Entry 6N60 (X-ray diffraction, 3.68 A resolution); this record covers chains C and D of the 9 polymer chains in the assembly.

[Chain C]
Molecule: DNA-directed RNA polymerase subunit beta
Source organism: Escherichia coli
Notes: EC 2.7.7.6
UniProtKB: P0A8V2 (RPOB_ECOLI); numbering as in UniProt (aligned over 1-1342)
Sequence (1342 residues; each row starts with the number of its first residue):
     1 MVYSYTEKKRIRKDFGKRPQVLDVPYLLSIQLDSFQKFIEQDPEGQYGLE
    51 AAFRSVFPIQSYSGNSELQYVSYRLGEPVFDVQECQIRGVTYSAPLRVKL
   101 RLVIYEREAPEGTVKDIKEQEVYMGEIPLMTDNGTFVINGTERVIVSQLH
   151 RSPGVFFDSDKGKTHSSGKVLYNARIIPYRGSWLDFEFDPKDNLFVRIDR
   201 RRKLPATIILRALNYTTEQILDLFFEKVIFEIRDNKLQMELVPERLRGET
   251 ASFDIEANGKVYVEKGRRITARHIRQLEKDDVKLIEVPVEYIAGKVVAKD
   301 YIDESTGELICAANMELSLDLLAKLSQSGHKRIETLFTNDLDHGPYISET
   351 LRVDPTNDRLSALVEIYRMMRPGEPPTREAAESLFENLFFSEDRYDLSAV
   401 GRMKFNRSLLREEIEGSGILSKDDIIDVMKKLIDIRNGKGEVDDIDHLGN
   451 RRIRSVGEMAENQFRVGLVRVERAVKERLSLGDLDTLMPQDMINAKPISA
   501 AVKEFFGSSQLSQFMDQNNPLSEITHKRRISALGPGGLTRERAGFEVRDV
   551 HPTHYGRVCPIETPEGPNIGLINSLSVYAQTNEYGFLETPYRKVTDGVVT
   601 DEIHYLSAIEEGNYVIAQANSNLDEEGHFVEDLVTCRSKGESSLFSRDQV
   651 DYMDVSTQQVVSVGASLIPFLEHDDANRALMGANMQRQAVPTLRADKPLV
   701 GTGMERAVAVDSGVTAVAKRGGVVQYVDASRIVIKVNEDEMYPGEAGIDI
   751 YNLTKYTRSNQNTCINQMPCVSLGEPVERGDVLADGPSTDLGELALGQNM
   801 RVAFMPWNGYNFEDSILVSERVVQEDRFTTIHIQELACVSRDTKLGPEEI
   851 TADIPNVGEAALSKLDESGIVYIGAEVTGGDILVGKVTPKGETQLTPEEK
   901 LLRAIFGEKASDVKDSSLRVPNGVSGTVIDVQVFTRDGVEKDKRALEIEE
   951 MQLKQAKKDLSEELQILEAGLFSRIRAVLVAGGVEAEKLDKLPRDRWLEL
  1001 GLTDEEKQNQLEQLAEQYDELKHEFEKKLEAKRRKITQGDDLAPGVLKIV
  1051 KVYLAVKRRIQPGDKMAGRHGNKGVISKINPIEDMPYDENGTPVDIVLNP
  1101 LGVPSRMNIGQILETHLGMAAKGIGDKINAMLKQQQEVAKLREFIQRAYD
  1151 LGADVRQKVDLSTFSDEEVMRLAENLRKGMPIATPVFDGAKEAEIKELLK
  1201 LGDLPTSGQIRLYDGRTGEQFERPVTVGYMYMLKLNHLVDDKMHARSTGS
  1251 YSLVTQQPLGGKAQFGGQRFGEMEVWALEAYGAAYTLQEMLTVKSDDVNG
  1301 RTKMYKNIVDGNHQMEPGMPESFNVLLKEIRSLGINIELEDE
Unresolved in the structure: 1-2, 108-111, 1262
Swiss-Prot annotation at these positions:
  - modified residue (N6-acetyllysine): Lys1022, Lys1200

[Chain D]
Molecule: DNA-directed RNA polymerase subunit beta'
Source organism: Escherichia coli
Notes: EC 2.7.7.6
UniProtKB: P0A8T7 (RPOC_ECOLI); residues 2-1407 here = UniProt positions 2-1407
Sequence (1409 residues; row label = number of the first residue in the row):
     1 VKDLLKFLKAQTKTEEFDAIKIALASPDMIRSWSFGEVKKPETINYRTFK
    51 PERDGLFCARIFGPVKDYECLCGKYKRLKHRGVICEKCGVEVTQTKVRRE
   101 RMGHIELASPTAHIWFLKSLPSRIGLLLDMPLRDIERVLYFESYVVIEGG
   151 MTNLERQQILTEEQYLDALEEFGDEFDAKMGAEAIQALLKSMDLEQECEQ
   201 LREELNETNSETKRKKLTKRIKLLEAFVQSGNKPEWMILTVLPVLPPDLR
   251 PLVPLDGGRFATSDLNDLYRRVINRNNRLKRLLDLAAPDIIVRNEKRMLQ
   301 EAVDALLDNGRRGRAITGSNKRPLKSLADMIKGKQGRFRQNLLGKRVDYS
   351 GRSVITVGPYLRLHQCGLPKKMALELFKPFIYGKLELRGLATTIKAAKKM
   401 VEREEAVVWDILDEVIREHPVLLNRAPTLHRLGIQAFEPVLIEGKAIQLH
   451 PLVCAAYNADFDGDQMAVHVPLTLEAQLEARALMMSTNNILSPANGEPII
   501 VPSQDVVLGLYYMTRDCVNAKGEGMVLTGPKEAERLYRSGLASLHARVKV
   551 RITEYEKDANGELVAKTSLKDTTVGRAILWMIVPKGLPYSIVNQALGKKA
   601 ISKMLNTCYRILGLKPTVIFADQIMYTGFAYAARSGASVGIDDMVIPEKK
   651 HEIISEAEAEVAEIQEQFQSGLVTAGERYNKVIDIWAAANDRVSKAMMDN
   701 LQTETVINRDGQEEKQVSFNSIYMMADSGARGSAAQIRQLAGMRGLMAKP
   751 DGSIIETPITANFREGLNVLQYFISTHGARKGLADTALKTANSGYLTRRL
   801 VDVAQDLVVTEDDCGTHEGIMMTPVIEGGDVKEPLRDRVLGRVTAEDVLK
   851 PGTADILVPRNTLLHEQWCDLLEENSVDAVKVRSVVSCDTDFGVCAHCYG
   901 RDLARGHIINKGEAIGVIAAQSIGEPGTQLTMRTFHIGGAASRAAAESSI
   951 QVKNKGSIKLSNVKSVVNSSGKLVITSRNTELKLIDEFGRTKESYKVPYG
  1001 AVLAKGDGEQVAGGETVANWDPHTMPVITEVSGFVRFTDMIDGQTITRQT
  1051 DELTGLSSLVVLDSAERTAGGKDLRPALKIVDAQGNDVLIPGTDMPAQYF
  1101 LPGKAIVQLEDGVQISSGDTLARIPQESGGTKDITGGLPRVADLFEARRP
  1151 KEPAILAEISGIVSFGKETKGKRRLVITPVDGSDPYEEMIPKWRQLNVFE
  1201 GERVERGDVISDGPEAPHDILRLRGVHAVTRYIVNEVQDVYRLQGVKIND
  1251 KHIEVIVRQMLRKATIVNAGSSDFLEGEQVEYSRVKIANRELEANGKVGA
  1301 TYSRDLLGITKASLATESFISAASFQETTRVLTEAAVAGKRDELRGLKEN
  1351 VIVGRLIPAGTGYAYHQDRMRRRAAGEAPAAPQVTAEDASASLAELLNAG
  1401 LGGSDNELE
Unresolved in the structure: 1-15, 938-947, 1024-1134, 1373-1409
Construct notes: expression tag (1, 1408-1409)
Swiss-Prot annotation at these positions:
  - binding site (Zn(2+)): Cys70, Cys72, Cys85, Cys88, Cys814, Cys888, Cys895, Cys898
  - binding site (Mg(2+)): Asp460, Asp462, Asp464
  - modified residue: Lys983 (N6-acetyllysine)
Bound ions: Zn2+ site 1: Cys70, Cys72, Cys85, Cys88; Mg2+: Asp460, Asp462, Asp464; Zn2+ site 2: Cys814, Cys888, Cys895, Cys898

[How chain C and chain D interact]
Contacting residue pairs (331):
  Glu504(C) - Lys321(D)  salt bridge
  Phe545(C) - Lys781(D)
  Phe545(C) - Ala784(D)  hydrophobic
  Phe545(C) - Arg933(D)
  Arg548(C) - Arg780(D)
  Asp549(C) - Pro750(D)
  Asp549(C) - His777(D)
  Val550(C) - Pro750(D)
  Val550(C) - His777(D)
  Tyr555(C) - Val769(D)
  Tyr555(C) - Phe773(D)
  Pro560(C) - Phe773(D)  hydrophobic
  Pro560(C) - Thr776(D)
  Pro560(C) - Arg780(D)  hydrogen bond (backbone-side chain)
  Ile561(C) - Thr776(D)
  Ile561(C) - Arg780(D)
  Glu565(C) - Leu783(D)
  Ile569(C) - Ala784(D)  hydrophobic
  Gln618(C) - Val769(D)
  Gln618(C) - Leu770(D)
  Glu641(C) - Lys749(D)  salt bridge
  Ser642(C) - Glu756(D)
  Thr657(C) - Val769(D)
  Val660(C) - Val769(D)  hydrophobic
  Val660(C) - Phe773(D)  hydrophobic
  Leu671(C) - Tyr772(D)
  Glu672(C) - Glu765(D)
  Glu672(C) - Gly766(D)
  Glu672(C) - Leu767(D)  hydrogen bond (backbone-backbone)
  His673(C) - Phe763(D)  hydrogen bond (side chain-backbone)
  His673(C) - Arg764(D)
  His673(C) - Glu765(D)  hydrogen bond (side chain-backbone)
  His673(C) - Gly766(D)
  Asp674(C) - Phe763(D)
  Asp674(C) - Tyr772(D)  hydrogen bond (backbone-side chain)
  Asp675(C) - Phe763(D)
  Asp675(C) - Tyr772(D)
  Ala676(C) - Tyr772(D)
  Ala676(C) - Ala779(D)  hydrophobic
  Asn677(C) - Ala779(D)
  Asn677(C) - Leu783(D)
  Ala679(C) - Tyr772(D)
  Leu680(C) - Arg780(D)
  Phe804(C) - Ala637(D)
  Phe804(C) - Ser638(D)  hydrogen bond (backbone-side chain)
  Met805(C) - Ala633(D)
  Met805(C) - Ala637(D)
  Pro806(C) - Asp505(D)
  Pro806(C) - Ala632(D)
  Pro806(C) - Ala633(D)
  Pro806(C) - Ala637(D)
  Asn808(C) - Pro359(D)
  Asn808(C) - Phe629(D)
  Asn808(C) - Ala633(D)
  Gly809(C) - Val357(D)
  Gly809(C) - Pro359(D)
  Gly809(C) - Phe629(D)
  Tyr810(C) - Pro359(D)  hydrophobic
  Phe812(C) - Val357(D)  hydrophobic
  Phe812(C) - Pro451(D)  hydrophobic
  Phe812(C) - Phe461(D)  hydrophobic
  Phe812(C) - Ser503(D)
  Phe812(C) - Gln504(D)  hydrogen bond (backbone-side chain)
  Phe812(C) - Asp505(D)
  Phe812(C) - Phe629(D)  hydrophobic
  Glu813(C) - Asp460(D)
  Glu813(C) - Phe461(D)
  Glu813(C) - Gln504(D)
  Ser815(C) - Val357(D)
  Ser815(C) - Phe461(D)
  Arg841(C) - Asp256(D)  salt bridge
  Arg841(C) - Gly257(D)
  Lys844(C) - Phe49(D)
  Glu892(C) - Lys66(D)  salt bridge
  Gln894(C) - Glu69(D)  hydrogen bond
  Gln894(C) - Lys76(D)
  Gln894(C) - Arg77(D)
  Gln894(C) - Leu78(D)
  Gly923(C) - Lys445(D)
  Pro1044(C) - Gly257(D)
  Gln1061(C) - Lys445(D)
  Pro1062(C) - Ala446(D)
  Gly1063(C) - Val354(D)
  Gly1063(C) - Ala446(D)
  Lys1065(C) - Asp462(D)  hydrogen bond (side chain-backbone)
  Lys1065(C) - Gly463(D)
  Lys1073(C) - Asp462(D)
  Gly1074(C) - Phe461(D)
  Val1075(C) - Ile355(D)
  Val1075(C) - Phe461(D)  hydrogen bond (backbone-backbone)
  Val1075(C) - Gly463(D)
  Ile1076(C) - Thr356(D)
  Ser1077(C) - Thr356(D)  hydrogen bond (backbone-side chain)
  Ser1077(C) - Val357(D)
  Asn1099(C) - Gln504(D)
  Asn1099(C) - Asp505(D)  hydrogen bond
  Pro1100(C) - Ala637(D)
  Pro1100(C) - Ser638(D)
  Pro1100(C) - Val639(D)  hydrophobic
  Leu1101(C) - Gln504(D)
  Leu1101(C) - Asp505(D)
  Leu1101(C) - Met725(D)  hydrophobic
  Leu1101(C) - Arg731(D)
  Pro1104(C) - Gln736(D)  hydrogen bond (backbone-side chain)
  Ser1105(C) - Arg731(D)  hydrogen bond
  Ser1105(C) - Gln736(D)
  Arg1106(C) - Arg731(D)
  Met1107(C) - Gln736(D)
  Met1107(C) - Gln739(D)
  Ile1109(C) - Met644(D)  hydrophobic
  Ile1109(C) - Leu740(D)  hydrophobic
  Ile1109(C) - Phe763(D)
  Ile1112(C) - Val639(D)  hydrophobic
  Ile1112(C) - Ile641(D)
  Leu1113(C) - Ile641(D)  hydrophobic
  His1116(C) - Ile641(D)
  Phe1187(C) - Leu767(D)
  Phe1187(C) - Asn768(D)
  Phe1187(C) - Val769(D)
  Glu1192(C) - Ile641(D)
  Glu1192(C) - Arg764(D)  salt bridge
  Lys1196(C) - Ile641(D)
  Lys1196(C) - Asp642(D)  salt bridge
  Thr1206(C) - Asp642(D)
  Ser1207(C) - Asp642(D)  hydrogen bond
  Gln1209(C) - Asp643(D)
  Glu1219(C) - Arg538(D)  salt bridge
  Glu1219(C) - Arg634(D)  salt bridge
  Phe1221(C) - Ala633(D)
  Phe1221(C) - Arg634(D)
  Glu1222(C) - Tyr512(D)  hydrogen bond
  Glu1222(C) - Tyr537(D)  hydrogen bond
  Glu1222(C) - Ser635(D)
  Glu1222(C) - Gly636(D)
  Arg1223(C) - Ser635(D)
  Arg1223(C) - Gly636(D)
  Arg1223(C) - Phe719(D)  hydrogen bond (side chain-backbone)
  Arg1223(C) - Asn720(D)
  Arg1223(C) - Ser721(D)  hydrogen bond
  Arg1223(C) - Met724(D)
  Pro1224(C) - Ser638(D)
  Val1225(C) - Gly636(D)
  Val1225(C) - Ser638(D)
  Thr1226(C) - Ser638(D)  hydrogen bond (backbone-side chain)
  Thr1226(C) - Val639(D)  hydrogen bond (side chain-backbone)
  Thr1226(C) - Gly640(D)
  Val1239(C) - Lys445(D)
  Asp1240(C) - Lys445(D)
  Lys1242(C) - Arg352(D)
  Lys1242(C) - Val354(D)
  Lys1242(C) - Gln465(D)
  Met1243(C) - Arg352(D)
  Met1243(C) - Ser353(D)
  Met1243(C) - Met372(D)  hydrophobic
  Met1243(C) - Lys445(D)
  His1244(C) - Gly351(D)
  His1244(C) - Arg352(D)  hydrogen bond (backbone-backbone)
  His1244(C) - Met372(D)
  Ala1245(C) - Ser350(D)
  Ala1245(C) - Glu375(D)
  Arg1246(C) - Asp348(D)  salt bridge
  Arg1246(C) - Tyr349(D)  hydrogen bond (backbone-backbone)
  Arg1246(C) - Ser350(D)  hydrogen bond (backbone-backbone)
  Arg1246(C) - Glu375(D)
  Ser1247(C) - Asp348(D)
  Ser1247(C) - Tyr349(D)  hydrogen bond (backbone-backbone)
  Ser1247(C) - Glu375(D)  hydrogen bond (side chain-backbone)
  Ser1247(C) - Leu376(D)
  Ser1247(C) - Lys378(D)
  Thr1248(C) - Tyr349(D)
  Tyr1251(C) - Asp348(D)  hydrogen bond
  Leu1253(C) - Arg99(D)  hydrogen bond (backbone-side chain)
  Leu1253(C) - Asp248(D)
  Leu1253(C) - Pro251(D)  hydrophobic
  Val1254(C) - Arg99(D)
  Thr1255(C) - Asn341(D)  hydrogen bond
  Gln1256(C) - Lys96(D)
  Gln1256(C) - Arg99(D)
  Gln1257(C) - Asn341(D)
  Gln1257(C) - Lys345(D)
  Pro1258(C) - Arg346(D)
  Pro1258(C) - Asp348(D)
  Leu1259(C) - Arg346(D)
  Gly1266(C) - Val347(D)
  Gly1267(C) - Arg346(D)  hydrogen bond (backbone-side chain)
  Gly1267(C) - Val347(D)  hydrogen bond (backbone-backbone)
  Gly1267(C) - Ser350(D)
  Gln1268(C) - Gly351(D)
  Gln1268(C) - Arg352(D)
  Gln1268(C) - Ala467(D)
  Arg1269(C) - Gln340(D)
  Arg1269(C) - Lys345(D)
  Arg1269(C) - Arg346(D)
  Phe1270(C) - Gly344(D)
  Phe1270(C) - Lys345(D)  hydrogen bond (backbone-backbone)
  Phe1270(C) - Val347(D)  hydrophobic
  Glu1272(C) - Leu343(D)
  Glu1272(C) - Arg798(D)  salt bridge
  Glu1272(C) - Lys1348(D)  salt bridge
  Met1273(C) - Thr428(D)
  Glu1274(C) - Thr428(D)  hydrogen bond
  Glu1274(C) - Ile434(D)
  Val1275(C) - Leu343(D)
  Trp1276(C) - Arg798(D)
  Trp1276(C) - Val801(D)  hydrophobic
  Trp1276(C) - Val917(D)
  Trp1276(C) - Gln921(D)  hydrogen bond (backbone-side chain)
  Ala1277(C) - Thr428(D)
  Ala1277(C) - Arg431(D)
  Ala1277(C) - Ile434(D)  hydrophobic
  Ala1277(C) - Gln921(D)
  Leu1278(C) - Met484(D)  hydrophobic
  Glu1279(C) - Ala914(D)
  Glu1279(C) - Leu1347(D)
  Glu1279(C) - Val1351(D)
  Glu1279(C) - Ile1357(D)
  Ala1280(C) - Arg431(D)  hydrogen bond (backbone-side chain)
  Ala1280(C) - Glu913(D)
  Ala1280(C) - Ile918(D)
  Ala1280(C) - Gln921(D)
  Tyr1281(C) - Arg431(D)  hydrogen bond (side chain-backbone)
  Tyr1281(C) - Leu432(D)
  Tyr1281(C) - Ile434(D)  hydrogen bond (side chain-backbone)
  Tyr1281(C) - Met484(D)  hydrophobic
  Tyr1281(C) - Asn489(D)  hydrogen bond
  Gly1282(C) - Glu479(D)
  Gly1282(C) - Leu483(D)
  Gly1282(C) - Gly1360(D)
  Gly1282(C) - Thr1361(D)  hydrogen bond (backbone-backbone)
  Ala1283(C) - Glu479(D)
  Ala1283(C) - Leu483(D)
  Ala1284(C) - Glu479(D)  hydrogen bond (backbone-side chain)
  Ala1284(C) - Ile1357(D)  hydrophobic
  Ala1284(C) - Gly1362(D)
  Tyr1285(C) - Glu475(D)
  Tyr1285(C) - Glu479(D)  hydrogen bond (backbone-side chain)
  Tyr1285(C) - Leu1356(D)
  Tyr1285(C) - Thr1361(D)
  Thr1286(C) - Ala476(D)
  Thr1286(C) - Glu479(D)  hydrogen bond
  Leu1287(C) - Ile1357(D)  hydrophobic
  Gln1288(C) - Arg1355(D)
  Gln1288(C) - Leu1356(D)
  Glu1289(C) - Val470(D)
  Glu1289(C) - Pro471(D)
  Glu1289(C) - Leu472(D)  hydrogen bond (side chain-backbone)
  Glu1289(C) - Thr473(D)  hydrogen bond (side chain-backbone)
  Glu1289(C) - Ala476(D)
  Met1290(C) - Val347(D)  hydrophobic
  Met1290(C) - His469(D)
  Leu1291(C) - Lys345(D)  hydrogen bond (backbone-side chain)
  Leu1291(C) - Val1351(D)  hydrophobic
  Leu1291(C) - Gly1354(D)
  Thr1292(C) - Gly1354(D)  hydrogen bond (side chain-backbone)
  Lys1294(C) - Val347(D)
  Lys1294(C) - Asp348(D)  hydrogen bond (backbone-backbone)
  Lys1294(C) - Tyr349(D)
  Lys1294(C) - Val470(D)  hydrogen bond (side chain-backbone)
  Lys1294(C) - Leu472(D)
  Ser1295(C) - Lys345(D)
  Ser1295(C) - Arg346(D)  hydrogen bond (side chain-backbone)
  Asp1296(C) - Lys345(D)  salt bridge
  Val1298(C) - Lys96(D)
  Met1304(C) - Leu472(D)  hydrophobic
  Tyr1305(C) - Tyr349(D)
  Tyr1305(C) - Pro379(D)  hydrophobic
  Tyr1305(C) - Tyr382(D)
  Ile1308(C) - Pro379(D)  hydrophobic
  Ile1308(C) - Phe380(D)  hydrophobic
  Val1309(C) - Gly383(D)
  Val1309(C) - Glu386(D)
  His1313(C) - Phe380(D)
  His1313(C) - Leu472(D)
  His1313(C) - Leu474(D)
  His1313(C) - Gln477(D)
  Pro1320(C) - Lys345(D)
  Pro1320(C) - Val1353(D)
  Pro1320(C) - Gly1354(D)
  Glu1321(C) - Arg99(D)  salt bridge
  Ser1322(C) - Asn341(D)
  Ser1322(C) - Leu342(D)
  Ser1322(C) - Lys345(D)
  Phe1323(C) - Ile20(D)  hydrophobic
  Phe1323(C) - Leu342(D)
  Phe1323(C) - Val1353(D)  hydrophobic
  Val1325(C) - Arg99(D)
  Val1325(C) - Leu249(D)  hydrophobic
  Leu1326(C) - Arg337(D)
  Leu1326(C) - Phe338(D)  hydrophobic
  Lys1328(C) - Glu100(D)
  Lys1328(C) - Leu245(D)
  Lys1328(C) - Leu249(D)
  Glu1329(C) - Leu245(D)
  Glu1329(C) - Met330(D)
  Arg1331(C) - Trp33(D)
  Arg1331(C) - Met102(D)
  Arg1331(C) - Pro243(D)
  Ser1332(C) - Met102(D)
  Ser1332(C) - Pro243(D)
  Ser1332(C) - Leu245(D)
  Ser1332(C) - Leu327(D)
  Leu1333(C) - Trp115(D)  hydrophobic
  Leu1333(C) - Pro243(D)
  Leu1333(C) - Leu307(D)  hydrophobic
  Leu1333(C) - Leu327(D)  hydrophobic
  Gly1334(C) - Leu24(D)
  Gly1334(C) - Ala25(D)  hydrogen bond (backbone-backbone)
  Gly1334(C) - His113(D)  hydrogen bond (backbone-side chain)
  Gly1334(C) - Leu239(D)
  Ile1335(C) - Ile22(D)  hydrophobic
  Ile1335(C) - Ala23(D)
  Ile1335(C) - Trp33(D)
  Ile1335(C) - Phe116(D)  hydrophobic
  Asn1336(C) - Ile22(D)
  Asn1336(C) - Ala23(D)  hydrogen bond (backbone-backbone)
  Asn1336(C) - Leu24(D)
  Asn1336(C) - Ala25(D)
  Asn1336(C) - Met29(D)
  Asn1336(C) - Trp33(D)
  Ile1337(C) - Lys21(D)
  Glu1338(C) - Ile20(D)
  Glu1338(C) - Lys21(D)  salt bridge
  Glu1338(C) - Met29(D)
  Leu1339(C) - Phe17(D)  hydrophobic
  Glu1340(C) - Ala19(D)  hydrogen bond (backbone-backbone)
  Glu1340(C) - Lys21(D)
  Glu1340(C) - Arg1341(D)
  Asp1341(C) - Phe17(D)
  Asp1341(C) - Asp18(D)  hydrogen bond (backbone-backbone)
  Glu1342(C) - Glu16(D)
  Glu1342(C) - Asp18(D)
Interface residues without a listed pair, chain C (165 interface residues in all): Lys163, His551, Pro552, His554, Thr563, Gly566, Ala619, Asn620, Thr635, Arg637, Ser643, Trp807, Asn811, Asp814, Val1103, Thr1217, Gly1271, Gln1314, Gly1318, Met1319, Ile1330
Interface residues without a listed pair, chain D (185 interface residues in all): Pro246, Gly258, Tyr269, Ile331, Tyr360, Ile394, Leu422, Asn424, Arg425, Ala426, His430, Gln435, Gly444, Cys454, Ala459, Leu508, Ala730, Ile774, Ala787, Thr797, Lys1151, Ala1336, Ile1352

[Summary]
Chain C and chain D form an interface of 165 and 185 residues respectively, with 54 hydrogen bonds and 14 salt
bridges. Among the polar pairs are Glu504(C)-Lys321(D), Glu641(C)-Lys749(D) and Arg841(C)-Asp256(D). UniProt
lists 8 Zn2+-binding residues and 3 Mg2+-binding residues on chain D.
Here chain C is DNA-directed RNA polymerase subunit beta and chain D is DNA-directed RNA polymerase subunit
beta', both from Escherichia coli. Entry 6N60 (Escherichia coli RNA polymerase sigma70-holoenzyme bound to
upstream fork promoter DNA and Microcin J25 (MccJ25)) was determined by X-ray diffraction, deposited together
with 6N61 and 6N62.
